6Y5G - chains E and F of the 6 polymer chains in the assembly; structure by electron microscopy, 3.00 A resolution.

Chain E:
Name: X-31 Influenza Haemagglutinin HA1
From: unidentified influenza virus
UniProt: P03437 (HEMA_I68A0); residues 8-325 here correspond to UniProt positions 24-341 (UniProt number = residue number + 16)
Amino-acid sequence (318 residues; each row starts with the number of its first residue):
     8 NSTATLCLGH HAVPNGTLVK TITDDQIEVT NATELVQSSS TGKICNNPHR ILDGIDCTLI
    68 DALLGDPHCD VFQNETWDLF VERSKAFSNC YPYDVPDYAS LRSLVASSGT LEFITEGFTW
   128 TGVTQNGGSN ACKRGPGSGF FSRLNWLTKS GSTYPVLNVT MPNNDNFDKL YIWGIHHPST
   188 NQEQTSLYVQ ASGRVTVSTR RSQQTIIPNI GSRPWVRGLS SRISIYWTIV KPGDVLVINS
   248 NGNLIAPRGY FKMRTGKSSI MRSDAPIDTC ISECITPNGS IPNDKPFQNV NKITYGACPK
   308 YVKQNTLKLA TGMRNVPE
Swiss-Prot annotation at these positions:
  - glycosylation (N-linked (GlcNAc...) asparagine): Asn8, Asn22, Asn38, Asn81, Asn165, Asn285
Cystine bridges: Cys52-Cys277, Cys64-Cys76, Cys97-Cys139, Cys281-Cys305
Covalently attached groups: N-acetylglucosamine (NAG) linked to Asn22, Asn38, Asn81, Asn285; glycan linked to Asn165
Reported in the primary citation:
  - post-translational modification sites: Asn165
  - binding site for N-acetylglucosamine: Trp222
  - mutagenesis - T30S: decreased stability (citing earlier work)

Chain F:
Name: X-31 Influenza Haemagglutinin HA2
From: unidentified influenza virus
UniProt: P03437 (HEMA_I68A0); residues 1-172 here correspond to UniProt positions 346-517 (UniProt number = residue number + 345)
Amino-acid sequence (172 residues; row label = number of the first residue in the row):
     1 GLFGAIAGFI ENGWEGMIDG WYGFRHQNSE GTGQAADLKS TQAAIDQING KLNRVIEKTN
    61 EKFHQIEKEF SEVEGRIQDL EKYVEDTKID LWSYNAELLV ALENQHTIDL TDSEMNKLFE
   121 KTRRQLRENA EEMGNGCFKI YHKCDNACIE SIRNGTYDHD VYRDEALNNR FQ
Swiss-Prot annotation at these positions:
  - glycosylation: Asn154 (N-linked (GlcNAc...) asparagine)
Cystine bridges: Cys144-Cys148
Covalently attached groups: N-acetylglucosamine (NAG) linked to Asn154
Reported in the primary citation:
  - mutagenesis - R54K, Q105K, H106A: decreased stability (citing earlier work)

How chain E and chain F interact:
Disulfides between the chains: Cys14(E)-Cys137(F)
Contacting residue pairs - 102 pairs, chain E then chain F:
  Ser9(E) - His142(F)
  Ser9(E) - Asn169(F)
  Thr10(E) - Lys139(F)  hydrogen bond
  Thr10(E) - Ile140(F)
  Thr10(E) - His142(F)
  Ala11(E) - Gln27(F)
  Ala11(E) - Ile140(F)  hydrogen bond (backbone-backbone)
  Thr12(E) - His26(F)
  Thr12(E) - Gln27(F)  hydrogen bond (backbone-backbone)
  Thr12(E) - Phe138(F)
  Leu13(E) - His26(F)
  Leu13(E) - Cys137(F)
  Leu13(E) - Phe138(F)  hydrogen bond (backbone-backbone)
  Leu13(E) - Ile149(F)  hydrophobic
  Cys14(E) - Trp14(F)
  Cys14(E) - Phe24(F)
  Cys14(E) - Arg25(F)  hydrogen bond (backbone-backbone)
  Cys14(E) - Gly136(F)
  Cys14(E) - Cys137(F)  disulfide
  Leu15(E) - Ile10(F)
  Leu15(E) - Trp14(F)
  Leu15(E) - Gly23(F)
  Leu15(E) - Phe24(F)  hydrophobic
  Leu15(E) - Met115(F)  hydrophobic
  Leu15(E) - Leu118(F)  hydrophobic
  Leu15(E) - Phe119(F)  hydrophobic
  Leu15(E) - Thr122(F)
  Leu15(E) - Gly136(F)
  Leu15(E) - Phe138(F)  hydrophobic
  Gly16(E) - Ile10(F)
  Gly16(E) - Trp14(F)
  Gly16(E) - Tyr22(F)
  Gly16(E) - Gly23(F)  hydrogen bond (backbone-backbone)
  Gly16(E) - Met115(F)
  His17(E) - Ile6(F)
  His17(E) - Ile10(F)
  His17(E) - Gly13(F)
  His17(E) - Trp14(F)  hydrogen bond (backbone-backbone)
  His17(E) - Trp21(F)
  His18(E) - Trp14(F)
  His18(E) - Met17(F)
  His18(E) - Trp21(F)  hydrogen bond (backbone-backbone)
  Ala19(E) - Trp14(F)  hydrogen bond (backbone-backbone)
  Ala19(E) - Glu15(F)
  Val26(E) - Asn104(F)
  Lys27(E) - Glu97(F)  salt bridge
  Lys27(E) - Asn104(F)  hydrogen bond (backbone-side chain)
  Thr28(E) - Ala101(F)
  Thr28(E) - Gln105(F)
  Ile29(E) - Ala101(F)
  Ile29(E) - Leu102(F)  hydrophobic
  Ile29(E) - Gln105(F)
  Thr30(E) - Gln105(F)
  Ile34(E) - Ile108(F)  hydrophobic
  Arg109(E) - Glu67(F)  salt bridge
  Lys264(E) - Phe63(F)
  Ser265(E) - His64(F)
  Ser266(E) - Phe63(F)
  Ser266(E) - His64(F)  hydrogen bond
  Arg269(E) - Glu67(F)  salt bridge
  Arg269(E) - Glu69(F)
  Asn290(E) - Lys58(F)
  Phe294(E) - Ala96(F)  hydrophobic
  Lys299(E) - Lys68(F)  hydrogen bond (backbone-side chain)
  Ile300(E) - Glu69(F)
  Thr301(E) - Gln65(F)  hydrogen bond (backbone-side chain)
  Tyr302(E) - Phe63(F)
  Gly303(E) - Glu61(F)
  Gly303(E) - Lys62(F)  hydrogen bond (backbone-backbone)
  Ala304(E) - Asn60(F)
  Cys305(E) - Asn60(F)  hydrogen bond (backbone-side chain)
  Pro306(E) - Asn60(F)  hydrogen bond (backbone-side chain)
  Lys307(E) - Trp92(F)
  Tyr308(E) - Ile89(F)  hydrophobic
  Val309(E) - Ser93(F)
  Val309(E) - Ala96(F)  hydrophobic
  Lys310(E) - Ile89(F)
  Lys310(E) - Asp90(F)  salt bridge
  Lys310(E) - Ser93(F)  hydrogen bond
  Gln311(E) - Ser93(F)  hydrogen bond (side chain-backbone)
  Gln311(E) - Ala96(F)
  Gln311(E) - Glu97(F)  hydrogen bond
  Leu314(E) - Ala96(F)  hydrophobic
  Leu314(E) - Glu97(F)
  Lys315(E) - Val100(F)
  Lys315(E) - Asn104(F)  hydrogen bond (backbone-side chain)
  Leu316(E) - Leu52(F)  hydrophobic
  Leu316(E) - Glu103(F)
  Leu316(E) - Asn104(F)
  Ala317(E) - Asn104(F)  hydrogen bond (backbone-side chain)
  Thr318(E) - Trp21(F)
  Gly319(E) - Thr107(F)
  Met320(E) - Tyr22(F)
  Met320(E) - Thr111(F)
  Arg321(E) - Ala7(F)
  Val323(E) - Glu11(F)
  Val323(E) - Asn12(F)
  Val323(E) - Gly13(F)  hydrogen bond (backbone-backbone)
  Pro324(E) - Asn12(F)
  Glu325(E) - Asn12(F)
  Glu325(E) - Gly13(F)
  Glu325(E) - Glu15(F)
Interface residues without a listed pair, chain E (56 interface residues in all): Val20, Pro21, Val36, Leu42, Ser110, Ser114, Asp291, Pro293
Interface residues without a listed pair, chain F (63 interface residues in all): Gly20, Asn28, Ile48, Val55, Ile56, Glu85, Tyr141, Lys143, Ile152

In short:
Chain E and chain F form an interface of 56 and 63 residues respectively; the contacts include 1 disulfide
bond, 22 hydrogen bonds and 4 salt bridges. Among the polar pairs are Lys27(E)-Glu97(F), Arg109(E)-Glu67(F)
and Arg269(E)-Glu67(F). The paper reports a binding site for N-acetylglucosamine at Trp222(E); R54K, Q105K and
H106A of chain F reduce stability.
Chain E is X-31 Influenza Haemagglutinin HA1 and chain F is X-31 Influenza Haemagglutinin HA2, both from
unidentified influenza virus; the structure, Ectodomain of X-31 Haemagglutinin at pH 8, was determined by
electron microscopy together with 6Y5H, 6Y5I, 6Y5J, 6Y5K and 6Y5L from the same study.
